PDB entry 3RL2 | X-ray diffraction, 2.39 A resolution | chains A and B of the 3 polymer chains in the assembly

== Chain A ==
Molecule: HLA class I histocompatibility antigen, A-3 alpha chain
From: Homo sapiens
Notes: fragment: residues in UNP 25-298
UniProtKB: P04439 (1A03_HUMAN); residues 1-274 here correspond to UniProt positions 25-298 (UniProt number = residue number + 24)
Amino-acid sequence (274 residues; each row starts with the number of its first residue):
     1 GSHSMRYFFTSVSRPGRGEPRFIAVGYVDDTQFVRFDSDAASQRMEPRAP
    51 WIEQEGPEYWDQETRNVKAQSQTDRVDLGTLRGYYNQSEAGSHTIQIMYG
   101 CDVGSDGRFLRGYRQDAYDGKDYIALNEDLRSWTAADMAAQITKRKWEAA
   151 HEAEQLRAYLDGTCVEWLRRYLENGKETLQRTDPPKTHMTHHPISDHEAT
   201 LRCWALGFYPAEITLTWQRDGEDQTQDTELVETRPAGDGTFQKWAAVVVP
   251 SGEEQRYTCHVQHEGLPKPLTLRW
Cystine bridges: C101-C164, C203-C259
UniProt features mapped onto this chain:
  - binding site (a peptide antigen): Y7, T73, Y84, D116, T143, K146, Y159, Y171
  - modified residue: Y59 (Sulfotyrosine)
  - glycosylation: N86 (N-linked (GlcNAc...) asparagine)

== Chain B ==
Molecule: Beta-2-microglobulin
From: Homo sapiens
UniProtKB: P61769 (B2MG_HUMAN); residues 1-99 here correspond to UniProt positions 21-119 (UniProt number = residue number + 20)
Amino-acid sequence (99 residues; numbered 1 to 99; the number before each row is that of its first residue):
     1 IQRTPKIQVYSRHPAENGKSNFLNCYVSGFHPSDIEVDLLKNGERIEKVE
    51 HSDLSFSKDWSFYLLYYTEFTPTEKDEYACRVNHVTLSQPKIVKWDRDM
Cystine bridges: C25-C80
UniProt features mapped onto this chain:
  - modified residue: Q2 (Pyrrolidone carboxylic acid)
  - glycosylation: I1 (N-linked (Glc) (glycation) isoleucine), K19 (N-linked (Glc) (glycation) lysine), K41 (N-linked (Glc) (glycation) lysine), K48 (N-linked (Glc) (glycation) lysine), K58 (N-linked (Glc) (glycation) lysine), K91 (N-linked (Glc) (glycation) lysine), K94 (N-linked (Glc) (glycation) lysine)

== Chain A / chain B interface ==
Pairs across the interface (52):
  F8(A) with S55(B); F56(B), hydrophobic
  F9(A) with F56(B)
  T10(A) with L54(B); F56(B); F62(B)
  V12(A) with S33(B)
  R14(A) with D34(B), salt bridge
  V25(A) with D53(B); L54(B)
  Y27(A) with S55(B); Y63(B), hydrogen bond
  Q32(A) with D53(B)
  R35(A) with D53(B), salt bridge
  R48(A) with H51(B); D53(B), salt bridge
  Q96(A) with H31(B), hydrogen bond; F56(B); W60(B); F62(B)
  I97(A) with F56(B)
  Q115(A) with K58(B), hydrogen bond; W60(B)
  D116(A) with W60(B)
  A117(A) with W60(B), hydrophobic
  D119(A) with H31(B)
  G120(A) with H31(B); W60(B)
  D122(A) with W60(B), hydrogen bond
  H192(A) with D98(B), salt bridge
  R202(A) with D98(B), hydrogen bond (side chain-backbone); M99(B)
  W204(A) with D98(B); M99(B)
  V231(A) with Q8(B)
  E232(A) with K6(B), salt bridge; Q8(B), hydrogen bond (backbone-side chain)
  R234(A) with Q8(B), hydrogen bond; Y10(B); M99(B), hydrogen bond (side chain-backbone)
  P235(A) with Y10(B), hydrogen bond (backbone-side chain); Y26(B), hydrophobic
  A236(A) with R12(B); N24(B)
  G237(A) with R12(B); L65(B)
  D238(A) with R12(B); H13(B)
  Q242(A) with Y10(B); S11(B), hydrogen bond (side chain-backbone); R12(B), hydrogen bond (side chain-backbone)
  W244(A) with M99(B), hydrogen bond (side chain-backbone)
Other interface residues (no listed pair), chain A (36 interface residues in all): I23, T94, M98, K121, L206, T233
Other interface residues (no listed pair), chain B (29 interface residues in all): I1, R3, P14, S52, D59, R97

== In short ==
The interface between chain A and chain B involves 36 residues on one side and 29 on the other, with 12
hydrogen bonds and 5 salt bridges. Among the polar pairs are R14(A)-D34(B), R35(A)-D53(B) and R48(A)-D53(B).
Here chain A is HLA class I histocompatibility antigen, A-3 alpha chain and chain B is Beta-2-microglobulin,
both from Homo sapiens. Entry 3RL2 (HIV Nef derived peptide Nef73 complexed to HLA-A*0301) was determined by
X-ray diffraction, deposited together with 3RL1.
